PDB entry 7VF2 | electron microscopy, 3.00 A resolution | chains B and D of the 4 polymer chains in the assembly

== Chain B ==
Protein: Zinc finger CCCH domain-containing protein 13
Source organism: Homo sapiens
UniProtKB: Q5T200 (ZC3HD_HUMAN); residues 1106-1668 here = UniProt positions 1106-1668
Chain sequence (563 residues; each row starts with the number of its first residue):
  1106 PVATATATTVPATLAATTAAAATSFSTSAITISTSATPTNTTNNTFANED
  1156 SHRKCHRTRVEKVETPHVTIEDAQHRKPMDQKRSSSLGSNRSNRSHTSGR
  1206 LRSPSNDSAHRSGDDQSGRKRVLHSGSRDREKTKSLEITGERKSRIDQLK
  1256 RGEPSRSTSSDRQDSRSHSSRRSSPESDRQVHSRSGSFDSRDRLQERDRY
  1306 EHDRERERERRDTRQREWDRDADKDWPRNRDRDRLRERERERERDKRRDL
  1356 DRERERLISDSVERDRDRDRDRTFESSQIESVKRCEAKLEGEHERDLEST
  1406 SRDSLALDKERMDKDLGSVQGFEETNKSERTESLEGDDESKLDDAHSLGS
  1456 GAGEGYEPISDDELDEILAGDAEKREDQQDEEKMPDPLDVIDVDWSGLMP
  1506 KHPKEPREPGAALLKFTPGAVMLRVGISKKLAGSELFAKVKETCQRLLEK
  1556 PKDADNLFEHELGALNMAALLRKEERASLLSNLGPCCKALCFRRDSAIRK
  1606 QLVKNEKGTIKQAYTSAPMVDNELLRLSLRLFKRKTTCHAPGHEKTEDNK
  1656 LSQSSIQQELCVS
Disordered / not traced: 1106-1491, 1644-1668

== Chain D ==
Protein: Pre-mRNA-splicing regulator WTAP
Source organism: Homo sapiens
UniProtKB: Q15007 (FL2D_HUMAN); residue numbers follow UniProt; this construct covers 1-396
Chain sequence (396 residues; numbered 1 to 396; the number before each row is that of its first residue):
     1 MTNEEPLPKKVRLSETDFKVMARDELILRWKQYEAYVQALEGKYTDLNSN
    51 DVTGLRESEEKLKQQQQESARRENILVMRLATKEQEMQECTTQIQYLKQV
   101 QQPSVAQLRSTMVDPAINLFFLKMKGELEQTKDKLEQAQNELSAWKFTPD
   151 SQTGKKLMAKCRMLIQENQELGRQLSQGRIAQLEAELALQKKYSEELKSS
   201 QDELNDFIIQLDEEVEGMQSTILVLQQQLKETRQQLAQYQQQQSQASAPS
   251 TSRTTASEPVEQSEATSKDCSRLTNGPSNGSSSRQRTSGSGFHREGNTTE
   301 DDFPSSPGNGNKSSNSSEERTGRGGSGYVNQLSAGYESVDSPTGSENSLT
   351 HQSNDTDSSHDPQEEKAVSGKGNRTVGSRHVQNGLDSSVNVQGSVL
Disordered / not traced: 1-63, 248-396
Reported in the primary citation:
  - self-association interface (contacts with another copy of this molecule); pairs are residue here / residue on that copy: Lys155-Trp145, Leu157-Phe147 (hydrophobic contact)

== Chain B / chain D interface ==
Contacting residue pairs (10):
  Arg1512(B) - Asp202(D)  salt bridge
  Arg1512(B) - Asp206(D)  salt bridge
  Gly1515(B) - Asp206(D)  hydrogen bond (backbone-side chain)
  Ala1516(B) - Asp206(D)  hydrogen bond (backbone-side chain)
  Ala1517(B) - Glu203(D)
  Ala1517(B) - Asp206(D)  hydrogen bond (backbone-side chain)
  Ala1517(B) - Phe207(D)
  Leu1518(B) - Asp206(D)
  Leu1518(B) - Gln210(D)
  Phe1521(B) - Phe207(D)  hydrophobic
Also at the interface, not in a pair above, chain B (8 interface residues in all): Pro1514, Lys1520
Interface features reported in the paper:
  - residue pairs: Arg1512(B)-Asp206(D) (salt bridge), Phe1521(B)-Phe207(D) (hydrophobic contact)

== Overview ==
The interface between chain B and chain D involves 8 residues on one side and 5 on the other, with 3 hydrogen
bonds and 2 salt bridges. Polar pairs include Arg1512(B)-Asp202(D), Arg1512(B)-Asp206(D) and
Gly1515(B)-Asp206(D). The paper describes a salt bridge between Arg1512(B) and Asp206(D); a hydrophobic
contact between Phe1521(B) and Phe207(D). The paper reports a self-association interface involving Lys155(D)
and Leu157(D).
Chain B is Zinc finger CCCH domain-containing protein 13 and chain D is Pre-mRNA-splicing regulator WTAP, both
from Homo sapiens; the structure, Human m6A-METTL associated complex (WTAP, VIRMA, ZC3H13, and HAKAI), was
determined by electron microscopy together with 7VF5 from the same study.
